1EUR - chain A; structure by X-ray diffraction, 1.82 A resolution.

== Chain A ==
Protein: Sialidase
Source organism: Micromonospora viridifaciens
Notes: EC 3.2.1.18
UniProt: Q02834 (NANH_MICVI); residues 43-407 here = UniProt positions 43-407
Chain sequence (365 residues; numbered 43 to 407; the number before each row is that of its first residue):
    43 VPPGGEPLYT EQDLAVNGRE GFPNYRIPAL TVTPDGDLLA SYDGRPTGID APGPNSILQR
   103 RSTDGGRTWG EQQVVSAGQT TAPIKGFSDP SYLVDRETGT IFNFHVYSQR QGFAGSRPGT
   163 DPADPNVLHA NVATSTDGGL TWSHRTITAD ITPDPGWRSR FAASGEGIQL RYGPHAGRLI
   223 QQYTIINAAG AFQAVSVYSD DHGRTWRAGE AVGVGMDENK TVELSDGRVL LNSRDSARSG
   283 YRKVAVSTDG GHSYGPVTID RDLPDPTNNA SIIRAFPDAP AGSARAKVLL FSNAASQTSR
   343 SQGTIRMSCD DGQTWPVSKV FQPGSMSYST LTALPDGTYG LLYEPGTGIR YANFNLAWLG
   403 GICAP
Unresolved in the structure: 43-46
Swiss-Prot annotation at these positions:
  - active site: Asp92 (Proton acceptor), Glu260 (Nucleophile), Tyr370 (Nucleophile)
  - binding site (substrate): Arg68, Arg276

== Summary ==
UniProt lists 3 active-site residues and substrate-binding residues Arg68 and Arg276.
Chain A is Sialidase (Micromonospora viridifaciens); the structure, SIALIDASE, was determined by X-ray
diffraction (same publication as 1EUS, 1EUT and 1EUU).
